9BZ7 - chains C and D of the 7 polymer chains in the assembly; structure by electron microscopy, 2.90 A resolution.

== Chain C (and D) ==
Molecule: Pannexin
From: Xenopus tropicalis
Notes: chain D of this document is another copy of the same molecule, construct and numbering; everything in this record applies to it too
Reference sequence: A0A803JW22 (A0A803JW22_XENTR); residues 11-357 here = UniProt positions 11-357
Chain sequence (347 residues; each row starts with the number of its first residue):
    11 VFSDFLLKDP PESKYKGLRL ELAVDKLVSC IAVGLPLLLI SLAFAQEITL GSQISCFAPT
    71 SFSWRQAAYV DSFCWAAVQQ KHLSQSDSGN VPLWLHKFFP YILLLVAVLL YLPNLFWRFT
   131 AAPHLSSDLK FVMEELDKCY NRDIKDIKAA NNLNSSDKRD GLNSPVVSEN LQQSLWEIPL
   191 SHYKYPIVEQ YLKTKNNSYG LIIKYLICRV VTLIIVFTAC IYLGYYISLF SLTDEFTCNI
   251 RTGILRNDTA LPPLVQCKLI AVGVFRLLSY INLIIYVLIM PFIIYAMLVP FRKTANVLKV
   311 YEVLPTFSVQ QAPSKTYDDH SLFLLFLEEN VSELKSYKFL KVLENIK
Disordered / not traced: 88-100, 159-194
Cystine bridges: Cys66-Cys267, Cys84-Cys248

== Interface between chain C and chain D ==
Residue-residue contacts (66):
  Phe12(C) with Lys158(D)
  Phe15(C) with Tyr150(D), hydrogen bond (backbone-side chain); Phe349(D), hydrophobic; Leu353(D), hydrophobic
  Leu16(C) with Asn151(D)
  Leu17(C) with Tyr150(D), hydrophobic; Asn151(D); Lys345(D); Ser346(D)
  Lys18(C) with Asn151(D); Lys155(D)
  Phe54(C) with Leu52(D), hydrophobic
  Glu57(C) with Thr59(D)
  Ile58(C) with Thr59(D)
  Gly61(C) with Thr59(D)
  Trp74(C) with Trp74(D), hydrophobic
  Arg75(C) with Trp74(D), hydrogen bond (side chain-backbone); Ala77(D); Ala78(D); Asp81(D), salt bridge
  Gln76(C) with Phe67(D); Ala68(D), hydrogen bond (side chain-backbone); Pro69(D); Thr70(D)
  Tyr79(C) with Ser65(D); Cys66(D); Phe67(D), hydrophobic; Gln266(D)
  Ser82(C) with Ser65(D); Ile270(D)
  Phe83(C) with Lys268(D)
  Phe108(C) with Gly273(D); Val274(D), hydrophobic; Leu277(D), hydrophobic
  Tyr111(C) with Leu52(D), hydrophobic; Gln56(D), hydrogen bond
  Leu114(C) with Leu52(D), hydrophobic
  Leu115(C) with Ile281(D), hydrophobic
  Val118(C) with Leu48(D), hydrophobic
  Leu122(C) with Ile41(D), hydrophobic
  Leu125(C) with Cys40(D), hydrophobic
  Phe126(C) with Leu37(D), hydrophobic
  Phe129(C) with Ala33(D); Lys36(D); Leu37(D), hydrophobic
  Pro133(C) with Arg29(D)
  His134(C) with Glu339(D); Ser342(D)
  Ser137(C) with Ser342(D); Lys348(D)
  Asp138(C) with Lys348(D)
  Phe141(C) with Lys345(D); Lys348(D); Phe349(D), hydrophobic
  Glu145(C) with Lys345(D), salt bridge; Phe349(D)
  Tyr195(C) with Ile356(D), hydrophobic
  Tyr201(C) with Lys348(D); Val352(D), hydrophobic
  Thr204(C) with Asn355(D)
  Thr252(C) with Gln266(D), hydrogen bond (backbone-side chain)
  Gly253(C) with Gln266(D)
  Ile254(C) with Thr247(D); Leu264(D), hydrophobic; Gln266(D)
  Leu261(C) with Phe67(D), hydrophobic
Other interface residues (no listed pair), chain C (47 interface residues in all): Ser13, Pro20, Ser71, Phe72, Ala86, Thr130, Ile197, Gln200, Lys203, Leu255
Other interface residues (no listed pair), chain D (48 interface residues in all): Lys24, Ala55, Asp147, Ile154, Lys351

== Summary ==
The interface between chain C and chain D involves 47 residues on one side and 48 on the other; the contacts
include 5 hydrogen bonds and 2 salt bridges. Polar contacts include Arg75(C)-Asp81(D), Glu145(C)-Lys345(D) and
Phe15(C)-Tyr150(D).
Chain C and chain D are both Pannexin (Xenopus tropicalis); the structure, Pannexin 1 lacking C-terminal
activating domain, was determined by electron microscopy, deposited together with 9BZ8.
